Entry 3HZ2 (X-ray diffraction, 1.86 A resolution); this record covers chain A.

Chain A:
Protein: Beta/gama crystallin family protein
From: Methanosarcina acetivorans
Reference sequence: Q8TMX3 (Q8TMX3_METAC); residues 1-84 here correspond to UniProt positions 37-120 (UniProt number = residue number + 36)
Amino-acid sequence (84 residues; each row starts with the number of its first residue):
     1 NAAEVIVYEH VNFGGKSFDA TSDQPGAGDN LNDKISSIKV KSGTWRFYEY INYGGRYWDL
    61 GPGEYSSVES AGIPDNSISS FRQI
Bound ions: Ca2+ site 1: Glu-9, Lys-34, Ser-36, Asn-76; Ca2+ site 2: Asp-33, Glu-49, Ser-77, Ser-79

In short:
The Ca2+ site 1 is built by Glu-9, Lys-34, Ser-36 and Asn-76. Asp-33, Glu-49, Ser-77 and Ser-79 form the Ca2+
site 2.
Chain A is Beta/gama crystallin family protein (Methanosarcina acetivorans); the structure, Crystal structure
of a betagamma-crystallin from an Archaea, was determined by X-ray diffraction (same publication as 3HZB, 3I9H
and 3IAJ).
